PDB entry 7PXC | electron microscopy, 3.84 A resolution | chains B and E of the 36 polymer chains in the assembly

Chain B (and E):
Name: Proteasome-associated ATPase
Organism: Mycobacterium tuberculosis (strain ATCC 25618 / H37Rv)
Notes: chain E of this document is another copy of the same molecule, construct and numbering; everything in this record applies to it too
UniProtKB: P9WQN5 (ARC_MYCTU); residue numbers follow UniProt; this construct covers 1-609
Chain sequence (609 residues; row label = number of the first residue in the row):
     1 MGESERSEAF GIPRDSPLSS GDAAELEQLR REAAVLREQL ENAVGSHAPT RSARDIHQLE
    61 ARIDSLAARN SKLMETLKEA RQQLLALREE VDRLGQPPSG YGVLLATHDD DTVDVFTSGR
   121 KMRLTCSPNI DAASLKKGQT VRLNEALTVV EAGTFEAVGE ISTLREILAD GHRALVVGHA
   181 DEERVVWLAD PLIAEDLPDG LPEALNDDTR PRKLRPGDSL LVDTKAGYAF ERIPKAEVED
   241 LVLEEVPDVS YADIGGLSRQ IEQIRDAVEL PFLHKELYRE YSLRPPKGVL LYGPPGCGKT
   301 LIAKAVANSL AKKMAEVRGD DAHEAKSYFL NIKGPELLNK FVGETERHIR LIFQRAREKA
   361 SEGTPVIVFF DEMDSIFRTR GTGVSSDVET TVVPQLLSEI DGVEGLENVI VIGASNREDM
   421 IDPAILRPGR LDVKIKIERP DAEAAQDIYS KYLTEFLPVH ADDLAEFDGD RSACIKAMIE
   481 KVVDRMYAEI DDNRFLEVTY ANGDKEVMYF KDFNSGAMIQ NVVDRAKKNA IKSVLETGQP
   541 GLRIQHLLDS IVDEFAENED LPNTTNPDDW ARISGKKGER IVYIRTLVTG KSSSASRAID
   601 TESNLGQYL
Unresolved in the structure: 1-96, 194-210, 318-325, 590-604 (chain E: 1-96, 194-210, 590-602)
Bound ions: Mg2+: Thr300 (together with ATP)
Residues lining bound ligands:
  - ATP (adenosine-5'-triphosphate), molecule 1: Asp253, Ile254, Gly255, Pro294, Pro295, Gly296, Cys297, Gly298, Lys299, Thr300, Leu301, Glu372, Asn416, Ile448, Tyr452, Gly516, Ala517, Gln520
  - ATP, molecule 2: Asp401, Arg427, Arg430
UniProt features mapped onto this chain:
  - region: Tyr608, Leu609 (Docks into pockets in the proteasome alpha-ring)
  - binding site (ATP): Gly296 to Leu301
  - cross-link: Lys591 (Isoglutamyl lysine isopeptide (Lys-Gln) (interchain with Q-Cter in protein Pup))
  - mutagenesis: Arg120 (R120A: Does not dramatically affect proteasome substrate degradation), Arg173 (R173E: Impairs Mpa hexamerization; when associated with A-187 and E-235), Trp187 (W187A: Impairs Mpa hexamerization; when associated with E-173 and E-235), Lys225 (K225A: Does not dramatically affect proteasome substrate degradation), Lys235 (K235E: Impairs Mpa hexamerization; when associated with E-173 and A-187), Lys299 (K299Q: Reduces both ATPase activity and ATP affinity. Abolishes proteasome substrate degradation and protection against RNI), Phe341 (F341A: Abolishes unfolding capacity; F341Y: No effect on unfolding capacity), Val342 (V342A: Abolishes proteasome substrate degradation), Asp371 (D371A: Severely reduces ATPase activity. Abolishes proteasome substrate degradation and protection against RNI), Glu372 (E372A: Severely reduces ATPase activity. Abolishes protection against RNI; E372Q: Abolishes protection against RNI), Tyr608 to Leu609 (Retains ATPase and unfolding activities, yet abolishes proteasome substrate degradation and protection against RNI. Is also highly attenuated in mice), Tyr608 (Y608E/F: Abolishes proteasome substrate degradation and protection against RNI)

Chain B / chain E interface:
Residue-residue contacts - 111 pairs, chain B then chain E:
  Pro97(B) with Arg123(E); Thr125(E)
  Pro98(B) with Arg123(E); Leu124(E), hydrophobic; Leu147(E), hydrophobic
  Ser99(B) with Met122(E); Arg123(E), hydrogen bond (backbone-backbone)
  Gly100(B) with Lys121(E)
  Tyr101(B) with Asp114(E), hydrogen bond; Lys121(E); Met122(E); Arg123(E), hydrogen bond
  Ser118(B) with Arg120(E)
  Arg142(B) with Arg123(E)
  Ala157(B) with Arg173(E), hydrogen bond (backbone-side chain); Val185(E); Trp187(E), hydrophobic
  Val158(B) with Val185(E); Trp187(E)
  Gly159(B) with Arg184(E); Val185(E)
  Glu160(B) with Glu182(E); Arg184(E), salt bridge
  Ile161(B) with Leu175(E), hydrophobic; Glu183(E), hydrogen bond (backbone-backbone); Val185(E), hydrophobic
  His179(B) with Ala180(E); Asp181(E); Glu182(E), salt bridge
  Leu221(B) with Val185(E), hydrophobic
  Ile233(B) with Leu168(E), hydrophobic
  Ala236(B) with Glu166(E), hydrogen bond (backbone-side chain)
  Glu239(B) with Arg165(E), salt bridge
  Leu243(B) with Val403(E), hydrophobic; Glu404(E)
  Pro247(B) with Val403(E)
  Gly296(B) with Arg427(E)
  Thr300(B) with Gly402(E); Val403(E)
  Lys304(B) with Gly402(E); Val403(E)
  Asn331(B) with Val403(E)
  Lys333(B) with Gln395(E); Ser398(E); Glu399(E)
  Pro335(B) with Glu346(E); Thr391(E); Gln395(E)
  Glu336(B) with Arg350(E), salt bridge; Gln395(E)
  Leu338(B) with Val342(E), hydrophobic
  Asn339(B) with Val342(E)
  Lys340(B) with Phe341(E); Val342(E), hydrogen bond (backbone-backbone)
  Asp371(B) with Ser398(E)
  Glu372(B) with Pro394(E); Leu397(E)
  Asp374(B) with Arg380(E), salt bridge
  Ser375(B) with Thr390(E); Pro394(E)
  Val384(B) with Val384(E); Ser385(E); Asp387(E)
  Ser385(B) with Ser386(E); Asp387(E); Val388(E)
  Asn416(B) with Arg380(E); Ala424(E)
  Arg417(B) with Thr379(E), hydrogen bond (side chain-backbone); Arg380(E)
  Met420(B) with Thr390(E)
  Leu457(B) with Tyr281(E)
  Ala517(B) with Pro428(E)
  Asn521(B) with Pro428(E); Asp432(E)
  Asp524(B) with Leu283(E)
  Arg525(B) with Asp432(E)
  Lys527(B) with Tyr281(E), hydrogen bond (side chain-backbone); Ser282(E), hydrogen bond (side chain-backbone); Leu283(E)
  Lys528(B) with Tyr278(E); Leu283(E)
  Ile531(B) with Leu277(E), hydrophobic; Tyr278(E), hydrophobic; Tyr281(E), hydrophobic; Leu283(E), hydrophobic
  Lys532(B) with Glu262(E), salt bridge; Asp266(E), salt bridge; Leu270(E)
  Val534(B) with Tyr281(E)
  Leu535(B) with His274(E); Leu277(E), hydrophobic
  Gly541(B) with Tyr281(E)
  Glu557(B) with Asp432(E); Lys434(E)
  Asp560(B) with Tyr292(E), hydrogen bond; Lys436(E)
  Leu561(B) with Glu418(E); Leu426(E), hydrophobic
  Pro562(B) with Asp419(E)
  Asn563(B) with Asp419(E)
  Thr564(B) with Pro423(E); Leu426(E)
  Thr565(B) with Pro423(E)
  Tyr583(B) with Ser574(E), hydrogen bond; Gly578(E); Glu579(E); Arg580(E)
  Arg585(B) with Gly575(E); Gly578(E)
  Thr586(B) with Gly575(E)
Other interface residues (no listed pair), chain B (74 interface residues in all): Glu231, Pro234, Lys235, Pro295, Ala303, Arg378, Asp387, Pro458, Met518, Ala530, Glu554, Asn558, Asn566, Thr589
Other interface residues (no listed pair), chain E (74 interface residues in all): Val186, Gly227, Gln263, Glu280, Gly343, Glu344, Val433, Lys576

In short:
Chain B and chain E each contribute 74 residues to their interface; the contacts include 12 hydrogen bonds and
7 salt bridges. Polar pairs include Glu160(B)-Arg184(E), His179(B)-Glu182(E) and Glu239(B)-Arg165(E). Chain B
binds ATP.
Chain B and chain E are both Proteasome-associated ATPase (Mycobacterium tuberculosis (strain ATCC 25618 /
H37Rv)); the structure, Substrate-engaged mycobacterial Proteasome-associated ATPase in complex with open-gate
20S CP - composite map (state A), was determined by electron microscopy together with 7PX9, 7PXA, 7PXB and
7PXD from the same study.
